Entry 1Q5Y (X-ray diffraction, 1.40 A resolution); this record covers chains B and D of the 4 polymer chains in the assembly.

# Chain B (and D)
Molecule: Nickel responsive regulator
Organism: Escherichia coli
Notes: fragment: C-terminal domain of NikR; chain D of this document is another copy of the same molecule, construct and numbering; everything in this record applies to it too
UniProt: P0A6Z6 (NIKR_ECOLI); residue numbers follow UniProt; this construct covers 49-133
Sequence (85 residues; numbered 49 to 133; the number before each row is that of its first residue):
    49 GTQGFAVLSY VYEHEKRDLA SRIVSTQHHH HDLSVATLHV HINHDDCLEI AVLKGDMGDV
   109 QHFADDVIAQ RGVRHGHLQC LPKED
Not modelled in the structure: 49, 133 (chain D: 49, 64-66, 133)
Bound ions: Ni2+ site 1: H76 (shared with H87(D), H89(D), C95(D) of chain D); Ni2+ site 2: H87, H89, C95 (shared with H76(D) of chain D)
UniProt features mapped onto this chain:
  - binding site (Ni(2+)): H76, H87, H89, C95

# Chain B / chain D interface
Contacting residue pairs - 44 pairs, chain B then chain D:
  H62(B) - V72(D)
  H62(B) - S73(D)  hydrogen bond
  H62(B) - H76(D)
  R65(B) - S69(D)
  V72(B) - H62(D)
  V72(B) - A68(D)  hydrophobic
  S73(B) - H62(D)
  Q75(B) - H89(D)  hydrogen bond
  H76(B) - H62(D)  hydrogen bond
  H76(B) - H87(D)
  H76(B) - H89(D)  hydrogen bond
  H76(B) - N91(D)  hydrogen bond (side chain-backbone)
  H76(B) - H92(D)  hydrogen bond (side chain-backbone)
  H76(B) - D94(D)
  H76(B) - C95(D)  hydrogen bond
  H77(B) - H92(D)
  H79(B) - N91(D)
  H79(B) - H92(D)
  S82(B) - H89(D)
  V83(B) - V88(D)
  A84(B) - L86(D)  hydrophobic
  A84(B) - H87(D)
  A84(B) - V88(D)  hydrophobic
  T85(B) - T85(D)
  T85(B) - L86(D)
  T85(B) - H87(D)  hydrogen bond (backbone-backbone)
  T85(B) - H89(D)
  L86(B) - A84(D)  hydrophobic
  L86(B) - T85(D)
  H87(B) - V72(D)
  H87(B) - H76(D)
  H87(B) - A84(D)
  H87(B) - T85(D)  hydrogen bond (backbone-backbone)
  V88(B) - A84(D)  hydrophobic
  H89(B) - Q75(D)  hydrogen bond
  H89(B) - H76(D)  hydrogen bond
  H89(B) - H79(D)
  H89(B) - S82(D)
  N91(B) - H76(D)  hydrogen bond (backbone-side chain)
  H92(B) - H76(D)  hydrogen bond (backbone-side chain)
  H92(B) - H79(D)  hydrogen bond
  D94(B) - H76(D)
  C95(B) - V72(D)  hydrophobic
  C95(B) - H76(D)  hydrogen bond
Also at the interface, not in a pair above, chain B (24 interface residues in all): Y60, A68, S69, I90
Also at the interface, not in a pair above, chain D (24 interface residues in all): H77, D80, V83, I90, D93

# Overview
Chain B and chain D each contribute 24 residues to their interface, with 15 hydrogen bonds. Among the polar
pairs are H62(B)-S73(D), Q75(B)-H89(D) and H76(B)-H62(D). H87(B), H89(B) and C95(B) coordinate Ni2+ site 2.
Curated annotation (UniProt) lists 4 Ni2+-binding residues on chain B.
Both chains are Nickel responsive regulator (Escherichia coli). Entry 1Q5Y (Nickel-Bound C-terminal Regulatory
Domain of NikR) was determined by X-ray diffraction together with 1Q5V from the same study.
